Entry 3QGO (X-ray diffraction, 1.45 A resolution); this record covers chain A.

[Chain A]
Protein: Thermolysin
Organism: Bacillus thermoproteolyticus
Notes: EC 3.4.24.27
UniProt: P00800 (THER_BACTH); residues 1-316 here correspond to UniProt positions 233-548 (UniProt number = residue number + 232)
Amino-acid sequence (316 residues; row label = number of the first residue in the row):
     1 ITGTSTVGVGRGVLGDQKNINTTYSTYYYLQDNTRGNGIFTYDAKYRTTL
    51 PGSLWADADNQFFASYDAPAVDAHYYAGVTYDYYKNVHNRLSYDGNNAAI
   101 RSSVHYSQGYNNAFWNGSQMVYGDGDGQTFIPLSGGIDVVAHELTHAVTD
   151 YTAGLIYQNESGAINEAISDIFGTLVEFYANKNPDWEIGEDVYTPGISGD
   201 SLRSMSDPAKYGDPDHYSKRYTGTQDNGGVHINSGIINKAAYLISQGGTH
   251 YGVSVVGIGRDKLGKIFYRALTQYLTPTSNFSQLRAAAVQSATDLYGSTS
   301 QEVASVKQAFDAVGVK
Ion coordination: Ca2+ site 1: Asp57, Asp59, Gln61; Ca2+ site 2: Asp138, Glu177, Asp185, Glu187, Glu190; Zn2+: His142, His146, Glu166; Ca2+ site 3: Glu177, Asn183, Asp185, Glu190; Ca2+ site 4: Tyr193, Thr194, Ile197, Asp200
Ligand contacts:
  - methyl L-phenylalaninate (0A9), molecule 1: Asn112, Ala113, Phe130, Leu133, Val139, His142, Glu143, Glu166, Ile188, Gly189, Leu202, Arg203, His231
  - methyl L-phenylalaninate (0A9), molecule 2: Lys210, Tyr211, Gly212
  - methyl L-phenylalaninate (0A9), molecule 3: Tyr211, Gly212, Asp213, Ile232
UniProt features mapped onto this chain:
  - active site: Glu143, His231 (Proton donor)
  - binding site (Ca(2+)): Asp57, Asp59, Gln61, Asp138, Glu177, Asn183, Asp185, Glu187, Glu190, Tyr193, Thr194, Ile197, Asp200
  - binding site (Zn(2+)): His142, His146, Glu166
Reported in the primary citation:
  - catalytic residues: Glu143, Tyr157, His231 (citing earlier work)
  - Zn2+ coordination: His142, His146, Glu166

[Summary]
Chain A binds 3 copies of methyl L-phenylalaninate. Asp57, Asp59 and Gln61 coordinate Ca2+ site 1. Asp138,
Glu177, Asp185, Glu187 and Glu190 form the Ca2+ site 2. UniProt lists active-site residues Glu143 and His231,
13 Ca2+-binding residues and 3 Zn2+-binding residues. From the paper: catalytic residues Glu143, Tyr157 and
His231; Zn2+ coordination by His142, His146 and Glu166.
Chain A is Thermolysin (Bacillus thermoproteolyticus); the structure, Structure of Thermolysin in complex with
L-Phenylalanine methylester, was determined by X-ray diffraction together with 3QH1 and 3QH5 from the same
study.
